PDB entry 8B0F | electron microscopy, 3.00 A resolution | chains E and F of the 7 polymer chains in the assembly

[Chain E]
Molecule: Complement component C8 alpha chain
Organism: Homo sapiens
UniProtKB: P07357 (CO8A_HUMAN); residues -29 to 554 here correspond to UniProt positions 1-584 (UniProt number = residue number + 30)
Chain sequence (584 residues; numbered -29 to 554; the number before each row is that of its first residue; numbers below 1 keep their minus sign (Met-29 is residue -29)):
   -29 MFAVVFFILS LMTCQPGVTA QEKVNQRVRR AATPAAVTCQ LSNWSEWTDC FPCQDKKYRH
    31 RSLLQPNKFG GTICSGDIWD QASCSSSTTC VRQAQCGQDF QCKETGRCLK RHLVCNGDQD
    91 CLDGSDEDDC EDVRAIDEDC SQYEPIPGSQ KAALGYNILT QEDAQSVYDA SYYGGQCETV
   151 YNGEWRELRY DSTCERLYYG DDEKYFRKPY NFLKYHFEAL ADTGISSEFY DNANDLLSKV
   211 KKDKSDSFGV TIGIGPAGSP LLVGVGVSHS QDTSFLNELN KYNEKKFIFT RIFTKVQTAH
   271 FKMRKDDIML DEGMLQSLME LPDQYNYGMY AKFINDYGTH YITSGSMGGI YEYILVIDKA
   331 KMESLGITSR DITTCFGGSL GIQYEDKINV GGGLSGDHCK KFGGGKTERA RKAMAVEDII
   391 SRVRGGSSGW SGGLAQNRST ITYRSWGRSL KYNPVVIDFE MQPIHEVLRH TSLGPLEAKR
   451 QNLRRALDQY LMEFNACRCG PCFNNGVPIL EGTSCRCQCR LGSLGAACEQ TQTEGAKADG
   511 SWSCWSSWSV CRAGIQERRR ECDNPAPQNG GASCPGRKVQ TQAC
Disordered / not traced: -29 to 0, 219-238, 347-367
Curated features (UniProtKB/Swiss-Prot):
  - binding site (Ca(2+)): Leu83, Asn86, Asp88, Asp90, Asp96, Glu97
  - site: Asn13 (Not glycosylated)
  - glycosylation: Trp14 (C-linked (Man) tryptophan), Asn407 (N-linked (GlcNAc...) asparagine), Trp512 (C-linked (Man) tryptophan), Trp515 (C-linked (Man) tryptophan), Trp518 (C-linked (Man) tryptophan)
Disulfide bonds: Cys9-Cys44, Cys20-Cys54, Cys23-Cys60, Cys66-Cys78, Cys72-Cys91, Cys85-Cys100, Cys110-Cys147, Cys345-Cys369, Cys467-Cys514, Cys469-Cys485, Cys472-Cys487, Cys489-Cys498, Cys521-Cys554, Cys532-Cys544
Covalent attachments: N-acetylglucosamine (NAG) linked to Asn407

[Chain F]
Molecule: Complement component C8 gamma chain
Organism: Homo sapiens
UniProtKB: P07360 (CO8G_HUMAN); residues -19 to 182 here correspond to UniProt positions 1-202 (UniProt number = residue number + 20)
Chain sequence (202 residues; row label = number of the first residue in the row; numbers below 1 keep their minus sign (Met-19 is residue -19)):
   -19 MLPPGTATLL TLLLAAGSLG QKPQRPRRPA SPISTIQPKA NFDAQQFAGT WLLVAVGSAC
    41 RFLQEQGHRA EATTLHVAPQ GTAMAVSTFR KLDGICWQVR QLYGDTGVLG RFLLQARDAR
   101 GAVHVVVAET DYQSFAVLYL ERAGQLSVKL YARSLPVSDS VLSGFEQRVQ EAHLTEDQIF
   161 YFPKYGFCEA ADQFHVLDEV RR
Disordered / not traced: -19 to 12, 181-182
Curated features (UniProtKB/Swiss-Prot):
  - modified residue: Gln1 (Pyrrolidone carboxylic acid)
Disulfide bonds: Cys76-Cys168

[Chain E / chain F interface]
Pairs across the interface (31):
  Leu158(E) - Leu72(F)  hydrophobic
  Leu158(E) - Trp77(F)  hydrophobic
  Leu158(E) - Leu177(F)
  Tyr160(E) - Thr68(F)
  Tyr160(E) - Val79(F)  hydrophobic
  Tyr160(E) - Gln81(F)
  Tyr160(E) - Arg100(F)  hydrogen bond (backbone-side chain)
  Tyr160(E) - Glu179(F)
  Asp161(E) - Arg122(F)  salt bridge
  Ser162(E) - Gln81(F)  hydrogen bond
  Ser162(E) - Arg100(F)
  Ser162(E) - Lys129(F)  hydrogen bond (backbone-side chain)
  Thr163(E) - Ser38(F)
  Thr163(E) - Val103(F)
  Thr163(E) - Arg122(F)  hydrogen bond
  Thr163(E) - Ser127(F)  hydrogen bond (backbone-side chain)
  Cys164(E) - Cys40(F)  disulfide
  Cys164(E) - Leu43(F)
  Glu165(E) - Leu33(F)
  Glu165(E) - Thr53(F)
  Glu165(E) - Arg70(F)  hydrogen bond (backbone-side chain)
  Glu165(E) - Lys129(F)  salt bridge
  Glu165(E) - Tyr131(F)
  Arg166(E) - Phe42(F)
  Leu167(E) - Arg70(F)
  Leu167(E) - Leu72(F)  hydrophobic
  Tyr169(E) - Leu72(F)
  Ile411(E) - Gln173(F)
  Ile411(E) - Phe174(F)
  Arg414(E) - Phe174(F)
  Ser415(E) - Phe174(F)
Also at the interface, not in a pair above, chain E (15 interface residues in all): Arg159, Arg418
Also at the interface, not in a pair above, chain F (29 interface residues in all): Val36, Leu94, Asp98, Leu120, Gln125, Phe162, His175
Disulfides between the chains: Cys164(E)-Cys40(F)

[Overview]
The interface between chain E and chain F involves 15 residues on one side and 29 on the other; the contacts
include 1 disulfide bond, 6 hydrogen bonds and 2 salt bridges. Among the polar pairs are Asp161(E)-Arg122(F),
Glu165(E)-Lys129(F) and Tyr160(E)-Arg100(F).
Here chain E is Complement component C8 alpha chain and chain F is Complement component C8 gamma chain, both
from Homo sapiens. Entry 8B0F (CryoEM structure of C5b8-CD59) was determined by electron microscopy.
